PDB entry 8IMK | electron microscopy, 2.48 A resolution | chains 1 and J of the 54 polymer chains in the assembly

== Chain 1 ==
Protein: ApcH
From: Anthocerotibacter panamensis
Sequence (431 residues; row label = number of the first residue in the row):
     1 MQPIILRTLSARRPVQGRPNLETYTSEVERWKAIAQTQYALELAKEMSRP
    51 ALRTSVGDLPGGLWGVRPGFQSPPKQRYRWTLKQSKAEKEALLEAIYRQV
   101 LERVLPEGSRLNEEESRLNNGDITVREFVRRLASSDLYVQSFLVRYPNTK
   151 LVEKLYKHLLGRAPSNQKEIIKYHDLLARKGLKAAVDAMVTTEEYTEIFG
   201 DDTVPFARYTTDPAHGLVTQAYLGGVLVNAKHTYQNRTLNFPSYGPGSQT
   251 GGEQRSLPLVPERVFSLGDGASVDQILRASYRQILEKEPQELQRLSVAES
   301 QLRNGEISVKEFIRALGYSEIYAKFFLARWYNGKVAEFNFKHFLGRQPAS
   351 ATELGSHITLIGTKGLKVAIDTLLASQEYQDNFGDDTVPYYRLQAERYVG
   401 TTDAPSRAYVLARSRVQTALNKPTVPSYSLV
Ligand contacts:
  - phycocyanobilin (CYC), molecule 1: P68, G69, F70, R103, H232, T233, Y234
  - phycocyanobilin (CYC), molecule 2: K86, E113, S116, R117, N119, N120, D122
  - phycocyanobilin (CYC), molecule 3: P147, N148, T149, Q167, I170, I171, H174, D175
  - phycocyanobilin (CYC), molecule 4: Y209, T210, T211, P213, L217, V218, T219, Y222
  - phycocyanobilin (CYC), molecule 5: R282, K287, E291, L420
  - phycocyanobilin (CYC), molecule 6: V297, S300, R303, N304, E306
  - phycocyanobilin (CYC), molecule 7: Y331, N332, G355, I358, T359, Y428
  - phycocyanobilin (CYC), molecule 8: L393, Q394, A395, E396, V399, P405, S406, Y409

== Chain J ==
Protein: ApcB2
From: Anthocerotibacter panamensis
Sequence (162 residues; each row starts with the number of its first residue):
     1 MQDAITSVINTYDVQGKYFDTSAFDKLKAYYATGELRVRAAGTISANAAT
    51 IIKEASAKLFSNQPDLVRPGGNAYTTRRYAACVRDMDYFLRYATYAMLAG
   101 DTSILDERVLNGLKETYNSLGVPISSTVQGIQAMKEVTGSLVGSGAAKEM
   151 GVYFDYLSSGLS
Ligand contacts:
  - phycocyanobilin (CYC), molecule 1: L59, L66, N72, A73, R78, A81, C82, R84, D85, M86, Y88, F89, Y92, R108, V109, L113, T116, Y117, L120, V122, P123, S126, T127
  - phycocyanobilin (CYC), molecule 2: V67, Y74, T75, T76, Y79

== How chain 1 and chain J interact ==
Residue-residue contacts (31; chain 1 residue first):
  L52(1) with S119(J); L120(J); G121(J)
  R53(1) with G70(J), hydrogen bond (side chain-backbone); N72(J); R78(J); G121(J), hydrogen bond (side chain-backbone)
  T54(1) with R77(J), hydrogen bond (backbone-side chain); R78(J), hydrogen bond (backbone-side chain)
  S55(1) with R77(J), hydrogen bond (backbone-side chain)
  G61(1) with S119(J)
  G62(1) with S119(J); L120(J)
  L63(1) with S119(J), hydrogen bond (backbone-backbone)
  T211(1) with R84(J); Y88(J)
  P213(1) with Y88(J); Y92(J); R108(J), hydrogen bond (backbone-side chain)
  V218(1) with R108(J)
  T219(1) with V109(J); N111(J); G112(J); L113(J); T116(J), hydrogen bond
  Q220(1) with N111(J); G112(J)
  Y222(1) with T116(J); L120(J)
  L223(1) with E115(J); T116(J)
Other interface residues (no listed pair), chain J (20 interface residues in all): G71, N118, P123

== Summary ==
The interface between chain 1 and chain J involves 14 residues on one side and 20 on the other; the contacts
include 8 hydrogen bonds. Polar pairs include R53(1)-G70(J), R53(1)-G121(J) and T54(1)-R77(J). One
phycocyanobilin molecule is bound between chain 1 and chain J.
Here chain 1 is ApcH and chain J is ApcB2, both from Anthocerotibacter panamensis. Entry 8IMK (D3-D4, D1-D2,
D'3-D'4, D'1-D'2 cylinder in cyanobacterial phycobilisome from Anthocerotibacter panamensis (Cluster C)) was
determined by electron microscopy, deposited together with 8IMI, 8IMJ, 8IML, 8IMM, 8IMN and 8IMO.
